7XD9 - chains A and C of the 3 polymer chains in the assembly; structure by X-ray diffraction, 2.58 A resolution.

Chain A:
Molecule: NS5
Source organism: Dengue virus 2
Reference sequence: Q91H74 (Q91H74_9FLAV); residues 264-900 here correspond to UniProt positions 2755-3391 (UniProt number = residue number + 2491)
Sequence (647 residues; row label = number of the first residue in the row):
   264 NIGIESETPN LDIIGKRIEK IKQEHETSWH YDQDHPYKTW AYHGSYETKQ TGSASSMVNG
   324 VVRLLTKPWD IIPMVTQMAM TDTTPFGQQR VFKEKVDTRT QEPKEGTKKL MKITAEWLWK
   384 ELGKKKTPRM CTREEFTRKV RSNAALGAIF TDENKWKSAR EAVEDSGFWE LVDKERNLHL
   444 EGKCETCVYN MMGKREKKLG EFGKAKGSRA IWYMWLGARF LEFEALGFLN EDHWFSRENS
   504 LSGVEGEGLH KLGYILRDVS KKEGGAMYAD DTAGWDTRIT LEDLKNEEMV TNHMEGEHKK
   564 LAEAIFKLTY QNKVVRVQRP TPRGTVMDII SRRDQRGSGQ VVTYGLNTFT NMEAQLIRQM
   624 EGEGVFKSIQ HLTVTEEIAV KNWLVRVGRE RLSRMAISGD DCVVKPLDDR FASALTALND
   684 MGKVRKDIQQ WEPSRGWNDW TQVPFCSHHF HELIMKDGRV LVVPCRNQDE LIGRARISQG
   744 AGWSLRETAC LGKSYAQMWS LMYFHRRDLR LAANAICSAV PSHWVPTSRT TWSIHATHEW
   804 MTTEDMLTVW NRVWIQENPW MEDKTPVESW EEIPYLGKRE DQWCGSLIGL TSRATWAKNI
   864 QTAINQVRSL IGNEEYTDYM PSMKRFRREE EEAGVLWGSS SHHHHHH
Not modelled in the structure: 264-266, 888-910
Differences from the reference sequence: expression tag (901-910)
Metal / ion sites: Zn2+ site 1: Glu438, His442, Cys447, Cys450; Mg2+ site 1: Asp534, Thr535, Asp663 (together with CTP); Mg2+ site 2: Asp664 (shared with U1101(C) of chain C); Zn2+ site 2: His712, His714, Cys728, Cys847
Small-molecule neighbours: CTP (cytidine-5'-triphosphate): Lys358, Lys457, Arg472, Asp534, Thr535, Ala536, Gly537, Trp538, Asp539, Ser601, Thr606, Asn610, Asp663, Lys689
Reported in the primary citation:
  - binding site for the 30-nt RNA strand: Val788, His798, Trp803, Met804
  - binding site for the 9-nt RNA strand (chain C): Thr790, Ser791, Arg792
  - conformationally variable residues (loop rearrangement): Ser785 to Glu807
  - contacts within the chain: Trp787-Trp795 (pi stacking)
  - mutagenesis - S601T (1.2 nt s-1): decreased catalytic activity
  - binding site for CTP: Ser601 (citing earlier work)
  - mutagenesis - W803A (3- to 5-fold), W803H (3- to 5-fold), M804K (3- to 5-fold): increased catalytic activity on initiation
  - mutagenesis - H798A: unchanged binding to EC stability
  - mutagenesis - W795A (25-fold), W803A (15 to 90 fold), W803H (15 to 90 fold), M804K (15 to 90 fold): decreased binding to EC stability
  - mutagenesis - H798A: unchanged stability
  - mutagenesis - W795A (25-fold), W803A (15 to 90 fold), W803H (15 to 90 fold), M804K (15 to 90 fold): decreased stability

Chain C:
Molecule: 9-nt RNA strand
Sequence (9 nucleotides; each row starts with the number of its first residue):
  1093 GGAUAUAAU
Metal / ion sites: Mg2+: U1101 (shared with Asp664(A) of chain A)

How chain A and chain C interact:
Contacting residue pairs - 28 pairs, chain A then chain C:
  Arg401(A) - G1094(C)  phosphate contact
  Arg404(A) - A1095(C)  phosphate contact
  Ser405(A) - A1095(C)  hydrogen bond to the phosphate
  Lys460(A) - A1099(C)  phosphate contact
  Tyr607(A) - U1101(C)  base contact
  Ser661(A) - U1101(C)  hydrogen bond to the sugar
  Gly662(A) - U1101(C)  sugar contact
  Asp663(A) - U1101(C)  hydrogen bond to the sugar
  Asp664(A) - U1101(C)  hydrogen bond to the phosphate
  Cys709(A) - A1100(C)  sugar contact
  Cys709(A) - U1101(C)  phosphate contact
  Ser710(A) - A1100(C)  phosphate contact
  Ser710(A) - U1101(C)  hydrogen bond to the phosphate
  His711(A) - A1100(C)  sugar contact
  Arg729(A) - A1099(C)  phosphate contact
  Arg729(A) - A1100(C)  salt bridge to the phosphate
  Leu754(A) - A1097(C)  phosphate contact
  Leu754(A) - U1098(C)  phosphate contact
  Ser757(A) - A1097(C)  sugar contact
  Tyr758(A) - U1098(C)  hydrogen bond to the phosphate
  Tyr758(A) - A1099(C)  hydrogen bond to the phosphate
  Met761(A) - U1098(C)  sugar contact
  Met761(A) - A1099(C)  sugar contact
  Thr790(A) - U1096(C)  sugar contact
  Ser791(A) - U1096(C)  hydrogen bond to the sugar
  Ser791(A) - A1097(C)  sugar contact
  Arg792(A) - A1097(C)  salt bridge to the phosphate
  Arg792(A) - U1098(C)  salt bridge to the phosphate
Other interface residues (no listed pair), chain A (24 interface residues in all): Asn406, Leu512, Arg737, Gln742

In short:
The interface between chain A and chain C involves 24 residues on one side and 8 on the other; the contacts
include 8 hydrogen bonds and 3 salt bridges. Polar pairs include Ser661(A)-U1101(C), Asp663(A)-U1101(C) and
Ser791(A)-U1096(C). From the paper: a binding site for the 30-nt RNA strand at Val788(A), His798(A) and
Trp803(A) among others; W795A, W803A and W803H of chain A, among others, reduce binding to EC stability; 6
substitutions were tested in all.
Here chain A is NS5 (Dengue virus 2) and chain C is a 9-nt RNA strand. Entry 7XD9 (Crystal Structure of Dengue
Virus serotype 2 (DENV2) Polymerase Elongation Complex (CTP Form)) was determined by X-ray diffraction,
deposited together with 7XD8.
